PDB entry 4ZH3 | X-ray diffraction, 4.08 A resolution (low resolution: residue-level contacts below are approximate; hydrogen-bond / salt-bridge calls are withheld) | chains A and F of the 6 polymer chains in the assembly

Chain A:
Protein: DNA-directed RNA polymerase subunit alpha
From: Escherichia coli
Notes: EC 2.7.7.6; fragment: N-terminal domain
Reference sequence: P0A7Z4 (RPOA_ECOLI); residues 2-329 here = UniProt positions 2-329
Amino-acid sequence (335 residues; each row starts with the number of its first residue; numbers below 1 keep their minus sign (Met-5 is residue -5)):
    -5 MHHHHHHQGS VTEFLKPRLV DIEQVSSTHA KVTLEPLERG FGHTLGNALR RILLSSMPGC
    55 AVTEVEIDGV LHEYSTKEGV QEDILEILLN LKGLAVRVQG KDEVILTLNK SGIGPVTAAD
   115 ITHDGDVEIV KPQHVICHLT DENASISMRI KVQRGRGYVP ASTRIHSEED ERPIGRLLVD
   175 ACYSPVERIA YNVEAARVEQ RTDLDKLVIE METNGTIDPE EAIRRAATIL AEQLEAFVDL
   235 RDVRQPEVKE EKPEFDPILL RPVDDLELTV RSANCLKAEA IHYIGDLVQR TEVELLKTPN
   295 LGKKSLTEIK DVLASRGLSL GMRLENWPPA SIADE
Disordered / not traced: -5 to 7, 232-246, 325-329
Sequence notes: expression tag (-5 to 1)
UniProt features mapped onto this chain:
  - region: Glu162 to Glu165 (Required for interaction with Crp at class II promoters)
  - modified residue: Arg265 (ADP-ribosylarginine), Lys297 (N6-acetyllysine), Lys298 (N6-acetyllysine)
  - mutagenesis: Arg45 (R45C: In rpoA112; temperature-sensitive, blocks RNA polymerase assembly), Glu162 to Glu165 (5-fold decrease in CRP-class II promoter-dependent transcription), Glu165 (E165K: 5-fold decrease in CRP-class II promoter-dependent transcription), Arg191 (R191C: In rpoA101; temperature-sensitive)

Chain F:
Protein: RNA polymerase sigma factor RpoD
From: Escherichia coli (strain K12)
Reference sequence: P00579 (RPOD_ECOLI); residue numbers follow UniProt; this construct covers 1-613
Amino-acid sequence (613 residues; each row starts with the number of its first residue):
     1 MEQNPQSQLK LLVTRGKEQG YLTYAEVNDH LPEDIVDSDQ IEDIIQMIND MGIQVMEEAP
    61 DADDLMLAEN TADEDAAEAA AQVLSSVESE IGRTTDPVRM YMREMGTVEL LTREGEIDIA
   121 KRIEDGINQV QCSVAEYPEA ITYLLEQYDR VEAEEARLSD LITGFVDPNA EEDLAPTATH
   181 VGSELSQEDL DDDEDEDEED GDDDSADDDN SIDPELAREK FAELRAQYVV TRDTIKAKGR
   241 SHATAQEEIL KLSEVFKQFR LVPKQFDYLV NSMRVMMDRV RTQERLIMKL CVEQCKMPKK
   301 NFITLFTGNE TSDTWFNAAI AMNKPWSEKL HDVSEEVHRA LQKLQQIEEE TGLTIEQVKD
   361 INRRMSIGEA KARRAKKEMV EANLRLVISI AKKYTNRGLQ FLDLIQEGNI GLMKAVDKFE
   421 YRRGYKFSTY ATWWIRQAIT RSIADQARTI RIPVHMIETI NKLNRISRQM LQEMGREPTP
   481 EELAERMLMP EDKIRKVLKI AKEPISMETP IGDDEDSHLG DFIEDTTLEL PLDSATTESL
   541 RAATHDVLAG LTAREAKVLR MRFGIDMNTD YTLEEVGKQF DVTRERIRQI EAKALRKLRH
   601 PSRSEVLRSF LDD
Disordered / not traced: 1-4, 57-69, 90-91, 168-212, 237-242, 613
UniProt features mapped onto this chain:
  - DNA-binding region: Leu573 to Ala592 (H-T-H motif)
  - region: Arg584 to Arg599 (Interaction with anti-sigma factors)
  - motif: Asp403 to Gln406 (Interaction with polymerase core subunit RpoC)
  - site: Arg562 (Interaction with anti-sigma factors)
  - mutagenesis: Ala553 (A553D: Disrupts the interaction with Escherichia phage lambda antitermination protein Q), Arg596 (R596D/E: 2-fold reduction in activation of class II Crp-dependent promoters)

Chain A / chain F interface:
Pairs across the interface - 10 pairs, chain A then chain F:
  Phe249(A) with Glu605(F)
  Asp250(A) with Glu605(F); Arg608(F)
  Arg310(A) with Arg608(F)
  Gly311(A) with Arg599(F); Arg608(F)
  Leu312(A) with Arg608(F)
  Ser313(A) with His600(F)
  Met316(A) with His600(F); Pro601(F)
Interface residues without a listed pair, chain A (9 interface residues in all): Ile252, Arg317

Summary:
Chain A and chain F form an interface of 9 and 5 residues respectively. From UniProt: 6 mutagenesis sites on
chain A; 2 mutagenesis sites on chain F.
Here chain A is DNA-directed RNA polymerase subunit alpha (Escherichia coli) and chain F is RNA polymerase
sigma factor RpoD (Escherichia coli (strain K12)). Entry 4ZH3 (Crystal structure of Escherichia coli RNA
polymerase in complex with CBRH16-Br) was determined by X-ray diffraction together with 4ZH2 and 4ZH4 from the
same study.
